PDB entry 7WEC | electron microscopy, 3.30 A resolution | chains A and C of the 9 polymer chains in the assembly

== Chain A (and C) ==
Name: Spike glycoprotein
Source organism: Severe acute respiratory syndrome coronavirus 2
Notes: chain C of this document is another copy of the same molecule, construct and numbering; everything in this record applies to it too
UniProt: P0DTC2 (SPIKE_SARS2); aligned to UniProt positions 1-1270 over residues 1-1270 (the alignment contains insertions or deletions, so no single offset holds)
Amino-acid sequence (1270 residues; numbered 1 to 1270; the number before each row is that of its first residue):
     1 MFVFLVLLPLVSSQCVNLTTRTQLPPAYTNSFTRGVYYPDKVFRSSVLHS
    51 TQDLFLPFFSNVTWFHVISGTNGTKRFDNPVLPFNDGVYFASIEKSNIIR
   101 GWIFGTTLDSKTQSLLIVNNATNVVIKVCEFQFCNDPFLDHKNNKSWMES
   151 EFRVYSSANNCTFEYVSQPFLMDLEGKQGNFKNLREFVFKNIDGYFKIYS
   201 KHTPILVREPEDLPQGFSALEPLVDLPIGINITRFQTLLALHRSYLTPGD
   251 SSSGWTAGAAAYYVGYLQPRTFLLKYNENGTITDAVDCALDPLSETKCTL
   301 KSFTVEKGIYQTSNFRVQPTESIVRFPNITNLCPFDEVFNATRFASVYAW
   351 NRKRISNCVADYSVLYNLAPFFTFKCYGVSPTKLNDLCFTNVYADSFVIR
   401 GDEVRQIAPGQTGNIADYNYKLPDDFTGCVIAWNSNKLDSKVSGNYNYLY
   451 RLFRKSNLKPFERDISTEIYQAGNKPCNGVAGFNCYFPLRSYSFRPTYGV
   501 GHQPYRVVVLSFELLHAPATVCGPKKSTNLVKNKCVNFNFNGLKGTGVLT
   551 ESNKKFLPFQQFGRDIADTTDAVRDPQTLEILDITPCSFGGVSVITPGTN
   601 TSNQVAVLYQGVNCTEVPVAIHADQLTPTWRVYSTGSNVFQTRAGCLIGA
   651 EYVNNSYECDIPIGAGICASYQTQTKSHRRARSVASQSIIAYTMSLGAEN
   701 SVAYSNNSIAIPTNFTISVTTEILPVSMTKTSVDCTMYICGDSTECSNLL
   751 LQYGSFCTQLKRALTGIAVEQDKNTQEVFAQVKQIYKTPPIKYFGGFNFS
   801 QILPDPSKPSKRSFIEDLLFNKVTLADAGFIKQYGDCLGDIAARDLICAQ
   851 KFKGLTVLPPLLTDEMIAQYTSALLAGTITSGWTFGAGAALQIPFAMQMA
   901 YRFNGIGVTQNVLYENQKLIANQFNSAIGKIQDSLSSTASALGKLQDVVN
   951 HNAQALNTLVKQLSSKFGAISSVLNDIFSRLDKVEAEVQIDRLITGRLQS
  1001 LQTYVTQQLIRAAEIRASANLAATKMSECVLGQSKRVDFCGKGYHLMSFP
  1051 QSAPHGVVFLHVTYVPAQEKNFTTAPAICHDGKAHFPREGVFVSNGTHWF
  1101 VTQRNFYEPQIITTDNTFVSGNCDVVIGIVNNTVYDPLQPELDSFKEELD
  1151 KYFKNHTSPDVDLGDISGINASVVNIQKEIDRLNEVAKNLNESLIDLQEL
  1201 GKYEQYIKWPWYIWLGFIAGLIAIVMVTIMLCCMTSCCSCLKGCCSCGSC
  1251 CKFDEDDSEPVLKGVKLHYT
Disordered / not traced: 1-13, 69-74, 241-250, 674-685, 826-845, 1160-1270
Disulfide bonds: Cys15-Cys134, Cys129-Cys161, Cys288-Cys298, Cys333-Cys358, Cys376-Cys429, Cys388-Cys522, Cys477-Cys485, Cys614-Cys646, Cys659-Cys668, Cys735-Cys757, Cys740-Cys746, Cys1029-Cys1040, Cys1079-Cys1123
Covalent attachments: N-acetylglucosamine (NAG) linked to Asn17, Asn61, Asn143, Asn231, Asn600, Asn613, Asn654, Asn706, Asn714, Asn798, Asn1071, Asn1095, Asn1131, Asn1155
Construct notes: variant Val67 (Ala in P0DTC2), Ile93 (Thr95 in P0DTC2), Asp140 (Gly142 in P0DTC2), Asp336 (Gly339 in P0DTC2), Leu368 (Ser371 in P0DTC2), Pro370 (Ser373 in P0DTC2), Phe372 (Ser375 in P0DTC2), Asn414 (Lys417 in P0DTC2), Lys437 (Asn440 in P0DTC2), Ser443 (Gly446 in P0DTC2), Asn474 (Ser477 in P0DTC2), Lys475 (Thr478 in P0DTC2), Ala481 (Glu484 in P0DTC2), Arg490 (Gln493 in P0DTC2), Ser493 (Gly496 in P0DTC2), Arg495 (Gln498 in P0DTC2), Tyr498 (Asn501 in P0DTC2), His502 (Tyr505 in P0DTC2), Lys544 (Thr547 in P0DTC2), Gly611 (Asp614 in P0DTC2), Tyr652 (His655 in P0DTC2), Lys676 (Asn679 in P0DTC2), His678 (Pro681 in P0DTC2), Lys761 (Asn764 in P0DTC2), Tyr793 (Asp796 in P0DTC2), Lys853 (Asn856 in P0DTC2), His951 (Gln954 in P0DTC2), Lys966 (Asn969 in P0DTC2), Phe978 (Leu981 in P0DTC2); insertion (209-211)
Small-molecule neighbours:
  - N-acetylglucosamine (NAG; 2-acetamido-2-deoxy-beta-D-glucopyranose), molecule 1: Asn191, Asp193, Gly194, Gly229, Ile230
  - N-acetylglucosamine (NAG), molecule 2: Asp336, Asn340, Val364
  - N-acetylglucosamine (NAG), molecule 3: Phe339, Asn340, Leu368
Curated features (UniProtKB/Swiss-Prot):
  - lipidation (S-palmitoyl cysteine): Cys1240, Cys1247, Cys1250
  - glycosylation (N-linked (GlcNAc...) asparagine): Asn17 (complex), Asn61 (hybrid), Asn331 (complex), Asn603 (hybrid)

== Interface between chain A and chain C ==
Residue-residue contacts (138):
  Asn314(A) - Asp734(C)  hydrogen bond
  Arg352(A) - Ile228(C)
  Arg352(A) - Gly229(C)
  Arg354(A) - Pro227(C)  hydrogen bond (side chain-backbone)
  Val379(A) - Arg980(C)
  Ser380(A) - Arg980(C)  hydrogen bond (backbone-backbone)
  Ser380(A) - Asp982(C)
  Lys383(A) - Leu981(C)
  Lys383(A) - Asp982(C)
  Lys383(A) - Lys983(C)
  Leu387(A) - Ser979(C)
  Asn391(A) - Tyr195(C)  hydrogen bond
  Asn391(A) - Pro227(C)
  Asp402(A) - Asn367(C)
  Arg405(A) - Tyr366(C)
  Gln411(A) - Thr382(C)
  Glu462(A) - Asn231(C)
  Arg463(A) - Gln113(C)  hydrogen bond
  Arg463(A) - Ile228(C)  hydrogen bond (side chain-backbone)
  Arg463(A) - Gly229(C)  hydrogen bond (side chain-backbone)
  Asp464(A) - Thr106(C)
  Asp464(A) - Thr112(C)
  Asp464(A) - Gln113(C)
  Ile465(A) - Lys111(C)
  Ile465(A) - Thr112(C)
  Glu513(A) - Tyr195(C)  hydrogen bond
  Leu514(A) - Arg980(C)
  His516(A) - Lys41(C)
  Lys544(A) - Asn975(C)
  Lys544(A) - Ser979(C)
  Lys554(A) - Phe43(C)
  Lys555(A) - Phe43(C)
  Phe556(A) - Phe43(C)  hydrophobic
  Phe559(A) - Lys41(C)
  Phe559(A) - Pro222(C)
  Gln560(A) - Val42(C)  hydrogen bond (side chain-backbone)
  Gln560(A) - Phe43(C)
  Phe562(A) - Val42(C)
  Phe562(A) - Phe43(C)  hydrogen bond (backbone-backbone)
  Gly563(A) - Phe43(C)
  Arg564(A) - Val42(C)
  Arg564(A) - Phe43(C)  hydrogen bond (backbone-backbone)
  Ile566(A) - Gln850(C)
  Ile566(A) - Lys961(C)
  Ala567(A) - Lys853(C)
  Ala567(A) - Leu963(C)
  Ala567(A) - Ser964(C)
  Asp568(A) - Ser964(C)
  Thr569(A) - Lys853(C)
  Thr585(A) - Phe852(C)
  Pro586(A) - Phe852(C)
  Phe589(A) - Met737(C)  hydrophobic
  Phe589(A) - Phe852(C)
  Ala644(A) - Pro859(C)  hydrophobic
  Pro662(A) - Leu861(C)  hydrophobic
  Gly664(A) - Leu861(C)
  Ala665(A) - Pro860(C)  hydrogen bond (backbone-backbone)
  Ala665(A) - Leu861(C)  hydrogen bond (backbone-backbone)
  Gly666(A) - Leu861(C)  hydrogen bond (backbone-backbone)
  Gly666(A) - Met866(C)
  Met694(A) - Leu861(C)  hydrophobic
  Leu696(A) - Ile785(C)  hydrophobic
  Leu696(A) - Met866(C)  hydrophobic
  Leu696(A) - Gln869(C)
  Leu696(A) - Tyr870(C)
  Gly697(A) - Lys783(C)
  Ala698(A) - Lys783(C)
  Ala698(A) - Gln784(C)
  Ala698(A) - Ile785(C)  hydrogen bond (backbone-backbone)
  Glu699(A) - Ile785(C)
  Glu699(A) - Lys787(C)  salt bridge
  Asn700(A) - Gln784(C)
  Asn700(A) - Ile785(C)  hydrogen bond (backbone-backbone)
  Asn700(A) - Tyr786(C)
  Asn700(A) - Lys787(C)
  Val702(A) - Tyr786(C)  hydrophobic
  Val702(A) - Thr880(C)
  Val702(A) - Gln892(C)
  Ala703(A) - Gln892(C)  hydrogen bond (backbone-side chain)
  Tyr704(A) - Pro789(C)  hydrophobic
  Tyr704(A) - Phe794(C)  hydrophobic
  Tyr704(A) - Thr880(C)
  Tyr704(A) - Ile893(C)
  Tyr704(A) - Pro894(C)  hydrophobic
  Tyr704(A) - Phe895(C)
  Ser705(A) - Pro894(C)
  Asn706(A) - Pro894(C)
  Ser708(A) - Gln892(C)
  Ser708(A) - Pro894(C)
  Ile709(A) - Gln892(C)
  Ile709(A) - Ile893(C)  hydrophobic
  Ala710(A) - Leu891(C)  hydrophobic
  Ala710(A) - Gln892(C)
  Pro712(A) - Leu891(C)
  Gln954(A) - Arg762(C)
  Gln962(A) - Tyr753(C)
  Gln962(A) - Ser755(C)
  Ser965(A) - Gln752(C)
  Ser965(A) - Gly754(C)
  Lys966(A) - Gln752(C)  hydrogen bond (backbone-backbone)
  Phe967(A) - Gln752(C)  hydrogen bond (backbone-backbone)
  Phe967(A) - Tyr753(C)
  Gly968(A) - Gln752(C)
  Arg992(A) - Glu987(C)
  Arg992(A) - Val988(C)
  Ile1010(A) - Ile1010(C)  hydrophobic
  Arg1036(A) - Thr1024(C)
  Arg1036(A) - Glu1028(C)  salt bridge
  Arg1036(A) - Arg1036(C)
  Val1037(A) - Ser1027(C)
  Val1037(A) - Glu1028(C)
  Lys1042(A) - Gly886(C)  hydrogen bond (side chain-backbone)
  Tyr1044(A) - Ala887(C)
  Pro1066(A) - Ala887(C)
  Glu1069(A) - Leu891(C)
  Thr1074(A) - Met897(C)
  Pro1076(A) - Tyr914(C)
  Phe1086(A) - Tyr914(C)  hydrophobic
  Pro1087(A) - Gln910(C)
  Val1091(A) - Met897(C)  hydrophobic
  Val1091(A) - Tyr901(C)
  Arg1104(A) - Tyr901(C)  hydrogen bond
  Ser1120(A) - Asn911(C)  hydrogen bond
  Ser1120(A) - Glu915(C)
  Val1125(A) - Glu915(C)
  Val1126(A) - Tyr914(C)  hydrophobic
  Ile1127(A) - Lys918(C)
  Leu1138(A) - Leu1138(C)  hydrophobic
  Leu1138(A) - Glu1141(C)
  Gln1139(A) - Phe1145(C)
  Leu1142(A) - Phe1145(C)  hydrophobic
  Lys1146(A) - Leu1149(C)
  Leu1149(A) - Leu1149(C)  hydrophobic
  Phe1153(A) - Leu1149(C)  hydrophobic
  Phe1153(A) - Tyr1152(C)  hydrophobic
  Phe1153(A) - Phe1153(C)  hydrophobic
  His1156(A) - His1156(C)
  Thr1157(A) - His1156(C)
Also at the interface, not in a pair above, chain A (107 interface residues in all): Gln311, Gly378, Thr390, Phe461, Val500, Gly542, Gly545, Thr546, Gln610, Ile663, Ile667, Ser701, Asn707, Thr958, Thr1003, Thr1006, Glu1014, Asp1038, Gly1043, Val1065, Phe1118
Also at the interface, not in a pair above, chain C (105 interface residues in all): Arg44, Val47, Val128, Gly194, Glu221, Ile230, Ala369, Asp742, Gln759, Thr765, Tyr793, Gly854, Leu858, Leu862, Ala889, Asn904, Thr909, Gln917, Val960, Asp976, Phe978, Asp991, Gln1002, Thr1006, Leu1009, Ala1013, Arg1016, Leu1031

== In short ==
Chain A and chain C form an interface of 107 and 105 residues respectively; the contacts include 22 hydrogen
bonds and 2 salt bridges. Polar contacts include Glu699(A)-Lys787(C), Arg1036(A)-Glu1028(C) and
Asn314(A)-Asp734(C). Bound to chain A: 3 copies of N-acetylglucosamine.
Chain A and chain C are both Spike glycoprotein (Severe acute respiratory syndrome coronavirus 2); the
structure, SARS-CoV-2 Omicron variant spike protein with three XGv347 Fabs binding to three closed state RBDs,
was determined by electron microscopy together with 7WE7, 7WE8, 7WE9, 7WEA, 7WEB, 7WED and 3 further entries
from the same study.
